PDB entry 7A4G | electron microscopy, 4.20 A resolution (low resolution: residue-level contacts below are approximate; hydrogen-bond / salt-bridge calls are withheld) | chains HA and IE of the 180 polymer chains in the assembly

# Chain HA (and IE)
Protein: Antitermination protein N, 6,7-dimethyl-8-ribityllumazine synthase
From: Escherichia virus lambda
Notes: EC 2.5.1.78; chain IE of this document is another copy of the same molecule, construct and numbering; everything in this record applies to it too
UniProtKB: chimeric construct of P03045, O66529: residues 7-23 from P03045 (REGN_LAMBD) positions 6-22 (UniProt number = residue number - 1); residues 32-101 from O66529 positions 85-154 (UniProt number = residue number + 53); residues 114-197 from O66529 positions 1-84 (UniProt number = residue number - 113)
Amino-acid sequence (197 residues; numbered 1 to 197; the number before each row is that of its first residue):
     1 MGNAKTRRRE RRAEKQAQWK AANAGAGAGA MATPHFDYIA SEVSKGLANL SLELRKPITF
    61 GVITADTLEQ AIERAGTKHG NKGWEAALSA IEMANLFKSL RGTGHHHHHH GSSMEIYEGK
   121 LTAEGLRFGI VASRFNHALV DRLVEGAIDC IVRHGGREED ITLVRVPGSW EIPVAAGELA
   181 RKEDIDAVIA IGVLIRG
Not modelled in the structure: 1-35, 102-112, 197 (chain IE: 1-34, 102-111, 197)
Sequence notes: cloning artifact (1-6); linker (24-31, 102-113); engineered mutation Glu115 (Gln2 in O66529)
Curated features (UniProtKB/Swiss-Prot):
  - active site: His35 (Proton donor)
  - binding site ((2S)-2-hydroxy-3-oxobutyl phosphate): Ala32, Thr33, Arg74
  - binding site (5-amino-6-(D-ribitylamino)uracil): Phe60, Lys82, Phe135, Asn136, Ser169 to Glu171, Val193 to Ile195

# How chain HA and chain IE interact
Pairs across the interface (19; chain HA residue first):
  His79(HA) - His79(IE)
  Lys120(HA) - Val152(IE)
  Lys120(HA) - Arg153(IE)
  Leu121(HA) - Arg153(IE)
  Leu121(HA) - His154(IE)
  Thr122(HA) - His154(IE)
  Thr122(HA) - Gly155(IE)
  Glu124(HA) - Thr122(IE)
  Val152(HA) - Lys120(IE)
  Arg153(HA) - Glu92(IE)
  Arg153(HA) - Gly119(IE)
  Arg153(HA) - Lys120(IE)
  Arg153(HA) - Leu121(IE)
  Arg153(HA) - Thr122(IE)
  His154(HA) - Leu121(IE)
  His154(HA) - Thr122(IE)
  His154(HA) - His154(IE)
  Gly155(HA) - Lys120(IE)
  Gly155(HA) - Thr122(IE)
Other interface residues (no listed pair), chain HA (11 interface residues in all): Lys78, Trp84
Other interface residues (no listed pair), chain IE (13 interface residues in all): Trp84, Leu88, Glu118

# Summary
Chain HA and chain IE form an interface of 11 and 13 residues respectively. From UniProt: active-site residue
His35(HA), 3 (2S)-2-hydroxy-3-oxobutyl phosphate-binding residues and 10 residues binding
5-amino-6-(D-ribitylamino)uracil on chain HA.
Chain HA and chain IE are both Antitermination protein N, 6,7-dimethyl-8-ribityllumazine synthase (Escherichia
virus lambda); the structure, Aquifex aeolicus lumazine synthase-derived nucleocapsid variant NC-1 (180-mer),
was determined by electron microscopy, deposited together with 7A4F, 7A4H, 7A4I and 7A4J.
